8DYO - chains A and B; structure by electron microscopy, 7.10 A resolution (low resolution: residue-level contacts below are approximate; hydrogen-bond / salt-bridge calls are withheld).

Chain A:
Protein: Importin-4
Source organism: Homo sapiens
UniProtKB: Q8TEX9 (IPO4_HUMAN); residue numbers follow UniProt; this construct covers 1-1081
Chain sequence (1081 residues; numbered 1 to 1081; the number before each row is that of its first residue):
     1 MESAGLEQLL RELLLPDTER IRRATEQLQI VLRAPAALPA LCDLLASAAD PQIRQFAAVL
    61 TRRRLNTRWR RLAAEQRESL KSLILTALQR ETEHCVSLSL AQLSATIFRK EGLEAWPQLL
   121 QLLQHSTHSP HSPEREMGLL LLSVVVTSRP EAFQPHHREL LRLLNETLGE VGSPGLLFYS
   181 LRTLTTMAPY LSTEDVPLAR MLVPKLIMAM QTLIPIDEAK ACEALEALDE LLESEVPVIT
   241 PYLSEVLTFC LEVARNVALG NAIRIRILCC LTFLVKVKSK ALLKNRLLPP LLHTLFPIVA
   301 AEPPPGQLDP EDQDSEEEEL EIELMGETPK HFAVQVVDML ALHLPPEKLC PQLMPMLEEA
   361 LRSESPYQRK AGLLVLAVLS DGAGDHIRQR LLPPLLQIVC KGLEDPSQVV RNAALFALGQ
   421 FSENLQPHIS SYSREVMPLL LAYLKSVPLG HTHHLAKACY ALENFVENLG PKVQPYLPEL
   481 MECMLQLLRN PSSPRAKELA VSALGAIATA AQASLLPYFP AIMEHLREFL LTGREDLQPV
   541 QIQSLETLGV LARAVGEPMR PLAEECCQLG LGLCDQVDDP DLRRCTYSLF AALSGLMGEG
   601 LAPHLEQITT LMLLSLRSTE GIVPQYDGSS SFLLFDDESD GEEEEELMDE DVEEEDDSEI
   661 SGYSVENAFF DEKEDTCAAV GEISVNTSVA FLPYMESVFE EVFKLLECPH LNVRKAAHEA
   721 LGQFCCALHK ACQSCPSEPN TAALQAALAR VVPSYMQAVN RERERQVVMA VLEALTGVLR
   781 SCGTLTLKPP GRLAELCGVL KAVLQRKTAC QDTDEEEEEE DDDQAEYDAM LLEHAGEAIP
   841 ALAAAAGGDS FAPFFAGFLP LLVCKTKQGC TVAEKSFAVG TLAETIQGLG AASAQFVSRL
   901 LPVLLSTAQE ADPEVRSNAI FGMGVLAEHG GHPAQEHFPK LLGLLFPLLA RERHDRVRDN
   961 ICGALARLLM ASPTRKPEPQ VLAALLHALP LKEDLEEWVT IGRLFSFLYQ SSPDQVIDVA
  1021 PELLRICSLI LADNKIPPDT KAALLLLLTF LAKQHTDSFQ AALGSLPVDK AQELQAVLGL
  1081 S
Unresolved in the structure: 1-3, 623-666, 1009-1013, 1050-1058, 1078-1081
UniProt features mapped onto this chain:
  - modified residue: Met-1 (N-acetylmethionine)

Chain B:
Protein: GTP-binding nuclear protein GSP1/CNR1
Source organism: Saccharomyces cerevisiae
UniProtKB: P32835 (GSP1_YEAST); numbering as in UniProt (aligned over 1-219)
Chain sequence (219 residues; row label = number of the first residue in the row):
     1 MSAPAANGEV PTFKLVLVGD GGTGKTTFVK RHLTGEFEKK YIATIGVEVH PLSFYTNFGE
    61 IKFDVWDTAG LEKFGGLRDG YYINAQCAII MFDVTSRITY KNVPNWHRDL VRVCENIPIV
   121 LCGNKVDVKE RKVKAKTITF HRKKNLQYYD ISAKSNYNFE KPFLWLARKL AGNPQLEFVA
   181 SPALAPPEVQ VDEQLMQQYQ QEMEQATALP LPDEDDADL
Unresolved in the structure: 1-7, 179-219
Sequence notes: conflict Leu-71 (Gln in P32835)
Ion coordination: Mg2+: Thr-27 (together with GTP)
Residues lining bound ligands: GTP: Gly-21, Gly-22, Thr-23, Gly-24, Lys-25, Thr-26, Thr-27, Phe-37, Lys-39, Tyr-41, Ile-42, Thr-44, Lys-125, Asp-127, Ala-153, Lys-154
UniProt features mapped onto this chain:
  - region: Lys-39 to Val-47 (Switch-I), Gly-70 to Gln-86 (Switch-II)
  - binding site (GTP): Asp-20 to Thr-27, Gly-70, Asn-124 to Asp-127, Ser-152 to Lys-154
  - modified residue: Ser-2 (N-acetylserine)

Chain A / chain B interface:
Residue-residue contacts - 31 pairs, chain A then chain B:
  Pro-16(A) / Trp-66(B)
  Asp-17(A) / Trp-66(B)
  Thr-18(A) / Trp-66(B)
  Arg-20(A) / Val-47(B)
  Arg-20(A) / Glu-48(B)
  Arg-20(A) / Val-49(B)
  Arg-23(A) / Gly-46(B)
  Arg-23(A) / Val-47(B)
  Glu-26(A) / Lys-73(B)
  Glu-26(A) / Gly-75(B)
  Glu-26(A) / Leu-77(B)
  Ile-30(A) / Gly-75(B)
  Arg-33(A) / Phe-74(B)
  Arg-33(A) / Gly-75(B)
  Arg-33(A) / Gly-76(B)
  Val-59(A) / Asp-79(B)
  Leu-60(A) / Gly-76(B)
  Arg-63(A) / Gly-76(B)
  Arg-63(A) / Arg-78(B)
  Arg-63(A) / Asp-79(B)
  Leu-98(A) / Glu-115(B)
  Gln-102(A) / Val-111(B)
  Gln-102(A) / Arg-112(B)
  Lys-220(A) / Glu-115(B)
  Cys-222(A) / Asn-145(B)
  Glu-226(A) / Asn-145(B)
  Glu-319(A) / Asp-150(B)
  Glu-321(A) / Val-126(B)
  Gly-326(A) / Arg-142(B)
  Glu-327(A) / Arg-142(B)
  Phe-669(A) / Lys-132(B)
Also at the interface, not in a pair above, chain A (30 interface residues in all): Gln-52, Gln-55, Phe-56, Phe-178, Asp-217, Glu-223, Arg-266, Glu-318, Asp-581
Also at the interface, not in a pair above, chain B (28 interface residues in all): Tyr-81, Ile-83, Val-113, Asn-116, Val-128, Lys-129, Lys-143, Tyr-157

Summary:
Chain A and chain B form an interface of 30 and 28 residues respectively. Chain B binds GTP. UniProt lists 16
GTP-binding residues on chain B.
Chain A is Importin-4 (Homo sapiens) and chain B is GTP-binding nuclear protein GSP1/CNR1 (Saccharomyces
cerevisiae); the structure, Cryo-EM structure of Importin-4 bound to RanGTP, was determined by electron
microscopy (same publication as 7UNK).
